Entry 7A23 (electron microscopy, 3.70 A resolution); this record covers chains U and D of the 45 polymer chains in the assembly.

== Chain U ==
Protein: B17.2
Source organism: Brassica oleracea
Sequence (159 residues; row label = number of the first residue in the row):
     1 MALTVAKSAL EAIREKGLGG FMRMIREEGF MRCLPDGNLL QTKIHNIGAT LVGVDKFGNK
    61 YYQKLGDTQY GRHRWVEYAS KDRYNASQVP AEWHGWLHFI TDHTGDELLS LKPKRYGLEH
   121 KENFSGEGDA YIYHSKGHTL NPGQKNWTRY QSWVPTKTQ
Disordered / not traced: 1-31, 154-159

== Chain D ==
Protein: TYKY
Source organism: Brassica oleracea
Sequence (222 residues; numbered 1 to 222; the number before each row is that of its first residue):
     1 MASLLARRSF SALRARHLAF SGQGLQGSHL CGLQSRAISY GSNKDDEEAE QLAKEISKDW
    61 STVFERSMNT LFLTEMVRGL SLTLKYFFDP KVTINYPFEK GPLSPRFRGE HALRRYPTGE
   121 ERCIACKLCE AVCPAQAITI EAEEREDGSR RTTRYDIDMT KCIYCGFCQE ACPVDAIVEG
   181 PNFEFATETH EELLYDKEKL LENGDRWETE IAENLRSESL YR
Disordered / not traced: 1-44, 222
Ion coordination: 4Fe-4S cluster Fe site 1: C123, C126, C129; 4Fe-4S cluster Fe site 2: C133, C162, C165, C168
Ligand contacts:
  - phosphatidylethanolamine (PEV; (1S)-2-{[(2-aminoethoxy)(hydroxy)phosphoryl]oxy}-1-[(palmitoyloxy)methyl]ethyl stearate): T70, L71, F72, L73, M76, V77, L80
  - 4Fe-4S cluster (SF4), molecule 1: H111, C129, V132, C133, P134, A135, A137, I138, I157, C162, I163, Y164, C165, G166, F167, C168, E179
  - 4Fe-4S cluster (SF4), molecule 2: C123, I124, A125, C126, K127, L128, C129, I140, Y155, C172, P173, A176, I177

== Interface between chain U and chain D ==
Pairs across the interface (90):
  N38(U) - P97(D)
  N38(U) - F98(D)
  L39(U) - F98(D)  hydrophobic
  Q41(U) - N95(D)
  T42(U) - N95(D)  hydrogen bond
  T42(U) - F98(D)
  Q69(U) - K91(D)  hydrogen bond (side chain-backbone)
  Q69(U) - V92(D)
  Y70(U) - P102(D)
  G71(U) - I94(D)
  R72(U) - T93(D)
  R72(U) - E99(D)  salt bridge
  R74(U) - E99(D)
  W75(U) - F98(D)
  W75(U) - E99(D)
  V76(U) - F98(D)  hydrogen bond (backbone-backbone)
  Y78(U) - P97(D)  hydrogen bond (side chain-backbone)
  Y78(U) - F98(D)  hydrophobic
  Y78(U) - K100(D)  hydrogen bond
  Y84(U) - P97(D)  hydrophobic
  Y84(U) - F98(D)
  A86(U) - Y96(D)
  A86(U) - K100(D)
  A86(U) - E184(D)
  S87(U) - E184(D)
  V89(U) - K100(D)
  A91(U) - R206(D)
  A91(U) - W207(D)  hydrophobic
  A91(U) - E210(D)
  E92(U) - T209(D)
  H94(U) - P181(D)
  H94(U) - N182(D)
  H94(U) - E184(D)  salt bridge
  H94(U) - W207(D)
  H94(U) - E210(D)  salt bridge
  G95(U) - E210(D)  hydrogen bond (backbone-side chain)
  L97(U) - F98(D)
  L97(U) - K100(D)
  H98(U) - K100(D)
  H98(U) - G101(D)
  H98(U) - P102(D)
  H98(U) - L103(D)  hydrogen bond (backbone-backbone)
  H98(U) - F183(D)
  F99(U) - K100(D)
  F99(U) - P102(D)  hydrophobic
  F99(U) - L103(D)
  I100(U) - L103(D)  hydrophobic
  I100(U) - S104(D)
  I100(U) - E210(D)
  I100(U) - N214(D)
  L108(U) - T209(D)
  L108(U) - E213(D)
  L111(U) - R216(D)
  K112(U) - D205(D)
  K112(U) - R206(D)  hydrogen bond (side chain-backbone)
  K112(U) - T209(D)  hydrogen bond
  R115(U) - P117(D)
  R115(U) - T118(D)
  R115(U) - G119(D)
  Y116(U) - R115(D)  hydrogen bond (side chain-backbone)
  Y116(U) - Y116(D)
  Y116(U) - P117(D)
  Y116(U) - G119(D)
  Y116(U) - D205(D)
  Y116(U) - E208(D)  hydrogen bond
  L118(U) - R206(D)
  E119(U) - R206(D)
  H120(U) - W207(D)
  K121(U) - R206(D)
  N123(U) - F185(D)
  N123(U) - A186(D)
  S125(U) - A186(D)  hydrogen bond (side chain-backbone)
  S125(U) - E188(D)
  S125(U) - E192(D)
  G126(U) - E188(D)
  I132(U) - E192(D)
  Y133(U) - E192(D)  hydrogen bond (backbone-side chain)
  Y133(U) - D196(D)
  Y133(U) - K199(D)
  Y133(U) - L200(D)  hydrophobic
  S135(U) - E191(D)  hydrogen bond (side chain-backbone)
  S135(U) - L194(D)
  S135(U) - D196(D)
  K136(U) - D196(D)  salt bridge
  K136(U) - K199(D)
  H138(U) - E191(D)
  N141(U) - K199(D)
  K145(U) - K197(D)
  W147(U) - K197(D)
  R149(U) - E141(D)  salt bridge
Interface residues without a listed pair, chain U (50 interface residues in all): H45, E77, T101, P113, G117
Interface residues without a listed pair, chain D (47 interface residues in all): P90, P105, T187, T189

== Summary ==
The interface between chain U and chain D involves 50 residues on one side and 47 on the other, with 14
hydrogen bonds and 5 salt bridges. Polar contacts include R72(U)-E99(D), H94(U)-E184(D) and H94(U)-E210(D).
Chain D binds phosphatidylethanolamine and 4Fe-4S cluster.
Here chain U is B17.2 and chain D is TYKY, both from Brassica oleracea. Entry 7A23 (Plant mitochondrial
respiratory complex I) was determined by electron microscopy (same publication as 7A24).
